8JET - chains B and C of the 4 polymer chains in the assembly; structure by electron microscopy, 3.10 A resolution.

[Chain B (and C)]
Molecule: Potassium channel SKOR
From: Arabidopsis thaliana
Notes: chain C of this document is another copy of the same molecule, construct and numbering; everything in this record applies to it too
UniProtKB: Q9M8S6 (SKOR_ARATH); residue numbers follow UniProt; this construct covers 1-828
Chain sequence (828 residues; row label = number of the first residue in the row):
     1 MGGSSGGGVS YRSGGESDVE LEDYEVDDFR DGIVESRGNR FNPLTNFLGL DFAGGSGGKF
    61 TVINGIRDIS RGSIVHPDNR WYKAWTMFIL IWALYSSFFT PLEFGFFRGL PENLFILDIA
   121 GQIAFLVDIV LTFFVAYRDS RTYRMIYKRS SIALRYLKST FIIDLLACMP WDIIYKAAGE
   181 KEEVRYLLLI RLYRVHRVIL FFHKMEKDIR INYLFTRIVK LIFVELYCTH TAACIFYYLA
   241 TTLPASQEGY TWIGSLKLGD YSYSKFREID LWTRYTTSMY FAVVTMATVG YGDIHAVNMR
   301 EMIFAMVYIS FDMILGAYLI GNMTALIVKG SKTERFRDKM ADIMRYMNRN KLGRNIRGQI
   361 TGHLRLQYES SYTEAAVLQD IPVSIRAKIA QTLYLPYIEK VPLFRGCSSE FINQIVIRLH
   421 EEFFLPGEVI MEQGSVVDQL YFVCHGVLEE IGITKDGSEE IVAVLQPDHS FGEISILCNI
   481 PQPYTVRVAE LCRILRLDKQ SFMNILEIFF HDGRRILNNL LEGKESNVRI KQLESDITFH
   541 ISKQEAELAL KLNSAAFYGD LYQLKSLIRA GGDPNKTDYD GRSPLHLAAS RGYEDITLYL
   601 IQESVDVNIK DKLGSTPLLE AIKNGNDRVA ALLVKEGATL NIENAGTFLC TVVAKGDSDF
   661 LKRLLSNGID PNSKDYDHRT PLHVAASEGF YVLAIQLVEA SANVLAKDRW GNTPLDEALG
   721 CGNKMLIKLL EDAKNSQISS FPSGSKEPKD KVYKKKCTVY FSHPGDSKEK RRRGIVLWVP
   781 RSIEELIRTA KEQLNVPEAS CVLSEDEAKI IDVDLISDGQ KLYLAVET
Unresolved in the structure: 1-72, 437-438, 450-461, 741-828 (chain C: 1-73, 452-460, 523-528, 741-828)
Curated features (UniProtKB/Swiss-Prot):
  - binding site (a nucleoside 3',5'-cyclic phosphate): Leu403 to Gly523
What the authors report for this chain:
  - contacts within the chain: Asp128-Arg197

[How chain B and chain C interact]
Pairs across the interface - 108 pairs, chain B then chain C:
  Arg141(B) with Leu491(C)
  Thr142(B) with Glu490(C)
  Tyr143(B) with Leu366(C), hydrophobic; Pro426(C)
  Arg144(B) with Ala489(C)
  His203(B) with Tyr368(C)
  Met205(B) with Arg337(C)
  Glu206(B) with Arg337(C), hydrogen bond (backbone-side chain)
  Lys207(B) with Tyr368(C)
  Asp208(B) with Arg337(C), hydrogen bond (backbone-side chain)
  Ile209(B) with Arg337(C); Met340(C), hydrophobic
  Ile211(B) with Arg337(C), hydrogen bond (backbone-side chain)
  Tyr213(B) with Glu334(C); Arg337(C)
  Gly249(B) with Gly259(C); Asp260(C)
  Tyr250(B) with Asp260(C); Tyr261(C)
  Ser255(B) with Gly259(C)
  Phe281(B) with Tyr291(C)
  Thr285(B) with Tyr291(C)
  Thr288(B) with Thr288(C); Val289(C)
  Val289(B) with Val289(C)
  Gly290(B) with Val289(C); Gly290(C)
  Tyr291(B) with Gly290(C); Tyr291(C)
  Gly292(B) with Tyr291(C)
  His295(B) with Asp293(C), salt bridge
  Ala296(B) with Tyr280(C)
  Val297(B) with Leu258(C); Gly259(C)
  Met299(B) with Thr273(C)
  Met302(B) with Leu258(C), hydrophobic; Thr277(C); Tyr280(C), hydrophobic
  Met306(B) with Thr276(C); Met279(C), hydrophobic; Tyr280(C), hydrophobic
  Ile309(B) with Ala287(C), hydrophobic; Tyr291(C)
  Met313(B) with Glu225(C); Met286(C), hydrophobic
  Ile314(B) with Ile222(C), hydrophobic
  Ala317(B) with Ile320(C), hydrophobic; Met323(C)
  Tyr318(B) with Met323(C), hydrophobic; Ile327(C), hydrophobic
  Gly321(B) with Thr324(C)
  Asn322(B) with Ile327(C)
  Ala325(B) with Ile327(C), hydrophobic
  Leu326(B) with Glu334(C)
  Lys329(B) with Glu334(C), salt bridge
  Lys332(B) with Arg345(C)
  Glu369(B) with Arg349(C), hydrogen bond (backbone-side chain)
  Tyr372(B) with Arg345(C); Tyr346(C), hydrophobic; Arg349(C); Asn350(C), hydrogen bond
  Val377(B) with Lys339(C); Ile343(C), hydrophobic
  Leu378(B) with Ile343(C), hydrophobic; Tyr346(C), hydrophobic
  Asp380(B) with Gln367(C), hydrogen bond
  Ile381(B) with Ile360(C), hydrophobic
  Pro382(B) with His363(C); Glu422(C)
  Val383(B) with Glu422(C), hydrogen bond (backbone-side chain); Gln439(C); Arg496(C)
  Ser384(B) with Ile430(C)
  Ile385(B) with Gln359(C)
  Ile389(B) with Ile360(C), hydrophobic
  Leu393(B) with Asn350(C); Leu352(C), hydrophobic
  Glu547(B) with Ser554(C), hydrogen bond
  Leu550(B) with Leu550(C), hydrophobic; Ser554(C); Tyr579(C)
  Lys551(B) with Lys551(C)
  Asn553(B) with Tyr579(C)
  Ser554(B) with Glu547(C), hydrogen bond
  Phe557(B) with Tyr579(C)
  Tyr558(B) with Ala546(C)
  Asp560(B) with Phe539(C)
  Gln563(B) with Phe539(C)
  Asp578(B) with Tyr579(C)
  Tyr579(B) with Phe557(C), hydrophobic; Asp578(C); Arg582(C), hydrogen bond; Leu587(C), hydrophobic
  Asp580(B) with Asp580(C); Arg582(C), salt bridge
  Arg582(B) with Asp580(C), salt bridge
  Leu587(B) with Tyr579(C), hydrophobic
  Thr647(B) with Thr647(C)
  Cys650(B) with Tyr676(C), hydrophobic
  Thr651(B) with Asn644(C)
  Asp675(B) with Tyr676(C), hydrogen bond
  Tyr676(B) with Cys650(C), hydrogen bond; Thr651(C); Tyr676(C)
  Asp677(B) with Arg679(C), salt bridge
  Arg679(B) with Asp677(C)
  Arg709(B) with Ser687(C), hydrogen bond; Glu688(C)
Interface residues without a listed pair, chain B (83 interface residues in all): Ala305, Ile320, Thr324, Ser370, Thr373, Lys388, Thr392, Phe539, Lys543, Ala546
Interface residues without a listed pair, chain C (85 interface residues in all): Trp272, Val283, Val284, Val328, Thr333, Ile356, Leu364, Glu369, Ser370, Phe423, Phe424, Leu425, Tyr441, Asn553, Tyr558, Ala654, Asp675, Val684

[In short]
Chain B and chain C form an interface of 83 and 85 residues respectively; the contacts include 13 hydrogen
bonds and 5 salt bridges. Polar pairs include His295(B)-Asp293(C), Lys329(B)-Glu334(C) and
Asp580(B)-Arg582(C). UniProt lists nucleoside 3',5'-cyclic phosphate-binding residues Leu403(B) and Gly523(B)
on chain B. From the paper: contacts within the chain involving Arg197(B) and Asp128(B).
Both chains are Potassium channel SKOR (Arabidopsis thaliana). Entry 8JET (Conformation 1 of the plant
potassium channel SKOR) was determined by electron microscopy together with 8JEC and 8JEU from the same study.
